Entry 5D4C (X-ray diffraction, 3.28 A resolution); this record covers chains C and H of the 8 polymer chains in the assembly.

# Chain C
Molecule: DNA-directed RNA polymerase subunit beta
From: Thermus thermophilus (strain HB8 / ATCC 27634 / DSM 579)
Notes: EC 2.7.7.6
Reference sequence: Q8RQE9 (RPOB_THET8); residue numbers follow UniProt; this construct covers 1-1119
Sequence (1119 residues; numbered 1 to 1119; the number before each row is that of its first residue):
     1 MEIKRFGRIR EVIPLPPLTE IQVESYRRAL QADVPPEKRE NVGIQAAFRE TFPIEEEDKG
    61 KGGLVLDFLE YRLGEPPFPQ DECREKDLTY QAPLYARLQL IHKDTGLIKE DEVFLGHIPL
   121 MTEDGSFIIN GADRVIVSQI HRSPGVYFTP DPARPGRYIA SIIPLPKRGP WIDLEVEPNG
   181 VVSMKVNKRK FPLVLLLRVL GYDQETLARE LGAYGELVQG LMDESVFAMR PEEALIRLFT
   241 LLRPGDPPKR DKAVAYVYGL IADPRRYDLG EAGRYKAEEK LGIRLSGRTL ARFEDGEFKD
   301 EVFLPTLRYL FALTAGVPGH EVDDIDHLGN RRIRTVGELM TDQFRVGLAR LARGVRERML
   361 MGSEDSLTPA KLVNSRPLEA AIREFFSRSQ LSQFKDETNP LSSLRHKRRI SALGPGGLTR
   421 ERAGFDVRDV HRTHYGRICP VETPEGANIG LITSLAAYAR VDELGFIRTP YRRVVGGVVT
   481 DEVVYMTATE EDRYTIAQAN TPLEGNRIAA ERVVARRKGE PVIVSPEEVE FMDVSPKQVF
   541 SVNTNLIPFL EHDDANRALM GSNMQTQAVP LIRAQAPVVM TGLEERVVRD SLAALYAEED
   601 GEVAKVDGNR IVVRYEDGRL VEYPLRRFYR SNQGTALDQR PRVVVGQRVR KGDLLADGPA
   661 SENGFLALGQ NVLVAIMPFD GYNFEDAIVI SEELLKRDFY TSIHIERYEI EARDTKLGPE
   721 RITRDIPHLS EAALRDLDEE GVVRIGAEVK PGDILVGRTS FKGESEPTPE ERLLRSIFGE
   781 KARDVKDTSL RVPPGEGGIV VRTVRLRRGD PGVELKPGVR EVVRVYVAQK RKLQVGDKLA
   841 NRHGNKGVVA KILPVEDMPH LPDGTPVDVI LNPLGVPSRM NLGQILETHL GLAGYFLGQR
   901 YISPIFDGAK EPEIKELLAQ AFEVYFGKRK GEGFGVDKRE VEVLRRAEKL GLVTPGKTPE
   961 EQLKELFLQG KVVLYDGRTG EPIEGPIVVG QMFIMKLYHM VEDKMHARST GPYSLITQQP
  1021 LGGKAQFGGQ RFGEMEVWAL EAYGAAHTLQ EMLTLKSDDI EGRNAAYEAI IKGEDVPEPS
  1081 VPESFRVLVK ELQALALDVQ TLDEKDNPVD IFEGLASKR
Unresolved in the structure: 57-62, 1119
Residues lining bound ligands:
  - ATP / cytidine-5'-monophosphate: Arg405, Arg409, Pro444, Gln567, Lys838, Lys846, His999, Lys1004
  - CTP (cytidine-5'-triphosphate): Arg557, Glu685, Arg879

# Chain H
Molecule: 27-nt DNA strand
Sequence (27 nucleotides; row label = number of the first residue in the row):
     1 TATAATGGGA GCTGTCACGG ATGCAGG
Unresolved in the structure: 12-15, 25-27

# How chain C and chain H interact
Pairs across the interface - 8 pairs, chain C then chain H:
  Arg243(C) - DG9(H)  hydrogen bond to the base
  Arg243(C) - DA10(H)  hydrogen bond to the base
  Gly245(C) - DG7(H)  base contact
  Pro247(C) - DG7(H)  base contact
  Lys252(C) - DG8(H)  salt bridge to the phosphate
  Tyr256(C) - DA10(H)  base contact
  Arg266(C) - DG11(H)  hydrogen bond to the base
  Arg422(C) - DC16(H)  base contact
Also at the interface, not in a pair above, chain C (10 interface residues in all): Asp246, Leu418, Glu421

# Overview
10 residues of chain C and 6 residues of chain H are in contact, with 3 hydrogen bonds and 1 salt bridge.
Among the polar pairs are Arg243(C)-DG9(H), Arg243(C)-DA10(H) and Arg266(C)-DG11(H). Bound to chain C: ATP /
cytidine-5'-monophosphate and CTP.
Here chain C is DNA-directed RNA polymerase subunit beta (Thermus thermophilus (strain HB8 / ATCC 27634 / DSM
579)) and chain H is a 27-nt DNA strand. Entry 5D4C (Crystal structure of Thermus thermophilus product complex
for transcription initiation with ATP and CTP) was determined by X-ray diffraction, deposited together with
5D4D and 5D4E.
